7Y5A - chains B and G of the 7 polymer chains in the assembly; structure by electron microscopy, 3.50 A resolution.

Chain B:
Name: ATP synthase subunit alpha
From: Mycolicibacterium smegmatis
Notes: EC 7.1.2.2
Reference sequence: A0R202 (ATPA_MYCS2); residue numbers follow UniProt; this construct covers 1-548
Amino-acid sequence (548 residues; each row starts with the number of its first residue):
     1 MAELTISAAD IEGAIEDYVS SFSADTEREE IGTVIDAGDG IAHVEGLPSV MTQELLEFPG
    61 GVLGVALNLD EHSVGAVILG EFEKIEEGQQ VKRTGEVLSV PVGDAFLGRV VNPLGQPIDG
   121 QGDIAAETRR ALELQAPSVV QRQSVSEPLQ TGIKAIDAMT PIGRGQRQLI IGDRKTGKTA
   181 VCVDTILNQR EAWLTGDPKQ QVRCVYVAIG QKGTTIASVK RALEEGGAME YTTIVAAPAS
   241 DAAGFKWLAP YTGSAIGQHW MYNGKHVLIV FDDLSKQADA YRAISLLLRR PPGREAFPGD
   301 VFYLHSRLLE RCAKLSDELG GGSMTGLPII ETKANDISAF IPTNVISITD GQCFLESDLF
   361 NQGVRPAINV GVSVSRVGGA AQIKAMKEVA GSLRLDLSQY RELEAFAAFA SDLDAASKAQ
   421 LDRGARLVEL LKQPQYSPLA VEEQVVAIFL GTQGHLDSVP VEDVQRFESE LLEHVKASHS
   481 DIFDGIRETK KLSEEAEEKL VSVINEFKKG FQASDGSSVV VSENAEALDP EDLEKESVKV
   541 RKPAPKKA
Disordered / not traced: 1-27, 521-548
Curated features (UniProtKB/Swiss-Prot):
  - binding site (ATP): Gly172 to Thr179
  - site: Ser373 (Required for activity)
Small-molecule neighbours: ATP (adenosine-5'-triphosphate): Asp173, Arg174, Lys175, Thr176, Gly177, Lys178, Thr179, Ala180, Phe360, Arg365, Gln433, Pro434, Gln435

Chain G:
Name: ATP synthase gamma chain
From: Mycolicibacterium smegmatis
Reference sequence: A0R201 (ATPG_MYCS2); numbering as in UniProt (aligned over 1-307)
Amino-acid sequence (307 residues; numbered 1 to 307; the number before each row is that of its first residue):
     1 MAATLRELRG RIRSAGSIKK ITKAQELIAT SRIAKAQARV EAARPYAAEI TNMLTELAGA
    61 SALDHPLLVE RKQPKRAGVL VVSSDRGLCG AYNANVLRRA EELFSLLRDE GKDPVLYVVG
   121 RKALGYFSFR QRTVVESWTG FSERPTYENA REIADTLVNA FMAGADDEGD DAGADGILGV
   181 DELHIVFTEF RSMLSQTAVA RRAAPMEVEY VGEVETGPRT LYSFEPDPET LFDALLPRYI
   241 ATRVYAALLE AAASESASRR RAMKSATDNA DDLIKALTLA ANRERQAQIT QEISEIVGGA
   301 NALAGSK
Disordered / not traced: 1-3, 62-64, 214-220, 304-307

Chain B / chain G interface:
Pairs across the interface (6; chain B residue first):
  Phe406(B) - Ala24(G)  hydrophobic
  Phe406(B) - Leu27(G)  hydrophobic
  Phe409(B) - Gln25(G)
  Phe409(B) - Ile28(G)  hydrophobic
  Asp412(B) - Ser31(G)  hydrogen bond
  Asp412(B) - Lys35(G)  salt bridge
Also at the interface, not in a pair above, chain B (9 interface residues in all): Arg289, Pro292, Gly293, Arg294, Ala296, Glu404
Also at the interface, not in a pair above, chain G (12 interface residues in all): Lys20, Ile289, Ile293, Ile296, Ala300, Leu303

Overview:
9 residues of chain B face 12 of chain G across their interface; the contacts include 1 hydrogen bond and 1
salt bridge. Polar contacts include Asp412(B)-Lys35(G) and Asp412(B)-Ser31(G). Bound to chain B: ATP. From
UniProt: 8 ATP-binding residues on chain B.
Here chain B is ATP synthase subunit alpha and chain G is ATP synthase gamma chain, both from
Mycolicibacterium smegmatis. Entry 7Y5A (Cryo-EM structure of the Mycolicibacterium smegmatis F1-ATPase) was
determined by electron microscopy (same publication as 7Y5B, 7Y5C and 7Y5D).
